8GUI - chains C and I of the 12 polymer chains in the assembly; structure by electron microscopy, 2.81 A resolution.

# Chain C
Protein: Histone H2A type 1
Source organism: Homo sapiens
UniProt: P0C0S8 (H2A1_HUMAN); residues 1-129 here correspond to UniProt positions 2-130 (UniProt number = residue number + 1)
Chain sequence (129 residues; numbered 1 to 129; the number before each row is that of its first residue):
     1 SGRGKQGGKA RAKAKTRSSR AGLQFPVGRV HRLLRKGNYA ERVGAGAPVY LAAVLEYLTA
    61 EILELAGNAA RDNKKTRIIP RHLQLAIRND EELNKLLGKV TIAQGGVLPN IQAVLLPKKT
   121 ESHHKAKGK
Not modelled in the structure: 1-8, 121-129
Swiss-Prot annotation at these positions:
  - modified residue: Ser1 (N-acetylserine), Arg3 (Citrulline), Lys5 (N6-(2-hydroxyisobutyryl)lysine), Lys9 (N6-(2-hydroxyisobutyryl)lysine), Lys13 (N6-(beta-hydroxybutyryl)lysine), Lys36 (N6-(2-hydroxyisobutyryl)lysine), Lys74 (N6-(2-hydroxyisobutyryl)lysine), Lys75 (N6-(2-hydroxyisobutyryl)lysine), Lys95 (N6-(2-hydroxyisobutyryl)lysine), Lys99 (N6-glutaryllysine), Gln104 (N5-methylglutamine), Lys118 (N6-(2-hydroxyisobutyryl)lysine), Lys119 (N6-crotonyllysine), Thr120 (Phosphothreonine), Lys125 (N6-crotonyllysine)
  - cross-link (Glycyl lysine isopeptide (Lys-Gly)): Lys13 (interchain with G-Cter in ubiquitin), Lys15 (interchain with G-Cter in ubiquitin), Lys119 (interchain with G-Cter in ubiquitin)

# Chain I
Molecule: 147-nt DNA strand
Sequence (147 nucleotides; row label = number of the first residue in the row):
     1 CTGGAGAATC CCGGTGCCGA GGCCGCTCAA TTGGTCGTAG ACAGCTCTAG CACCGCTTAA
    61 ACGCACGTAC GCGCTGTCCC CCGCGTTTTA ACCGCCAAGG GGATTACTCC CTAGTCTCCA
   121 GGCACGTGTC AGATATATAC ATCCTGT

# Chain C / chain I interface
Pairs across the interface - 20 pairs, chain C then chain I:
  Arg11(C) with DT117(I), base contact; DC118(I), sugar contact
  Lys13(C) with DA120(I), salt bridge to the phosphate
  Ala14(C) with DA120(I), sugar contact
  Arg29(C) with DG122(I), sugar contact; DC123(I), salt bridge to the phosphate
  His31(C) with DA113(I), salt bridge to the phosphate
  Arg35(C) with DA113(I), salt bridge to the phosphate
  Glu41(C) with DA113(I), sugar contact
  Arg42(C) with DT112(I), hydrogen bond to the sugar; DA113(I), phosphate contact
  Val43(C) with DT112(I), sugar contact; DA113(I), hydrogen bond to the phosphate
  Gly44(C) with DT112(I), phosphate contact
  Ala45(C) with DT112(I), hydrogen bond to the phosphate
  Lys75(C) with DA133(I), salt bridge to the phosphate
  Thr76(C) with DA131(I), phosphate contact; DG132(I), phosphate contact
  Arg77(C) with DA131(I), sugar contact; DG132(I), salt bridge to the phosphate
Interface residues without a listed pair, chain C (15 interface residues in all): Lys118
Interface residues without a listed pair, chain I (12 interface residues in all): DC70, DC111

# In short
Chain C and chain I form an interface of 15 and 12 residues respectively; the contacts include 3 hydrogen
bonds and 6 salt bridges. Polar contacts include Arg42(C)-DT112(I), Val43(C)-DA113(I) and Ala45(C)-DT112(I).
Chain C is Histone H2A type 1 (Homo sapiens) and chain I is a 147-nt DNA strand; the structure,
Bre1-nucleosome complex (Model I), was determined by electron microscopy, deposited together with 8GUJ and
8GUK.
